6ZP8 - chains H and Z of the 28 polymer chains in the assembly; structure by X-ray diffraction, 3.00 A resolution.

# Chain H
Protein: Proteasome subunit beta type-2
Source organism: Saccharomyces cerevisiae S288C
Notes: EC 3.4.25.1
UniProt: P25043 (PSB2_YEAST); residues 1-232 here correspond to UniProt positions 30-261 (UniProt number = residue number + 29)
Amino-acid sequence (232 residues; each row starts with the number of its first residue):
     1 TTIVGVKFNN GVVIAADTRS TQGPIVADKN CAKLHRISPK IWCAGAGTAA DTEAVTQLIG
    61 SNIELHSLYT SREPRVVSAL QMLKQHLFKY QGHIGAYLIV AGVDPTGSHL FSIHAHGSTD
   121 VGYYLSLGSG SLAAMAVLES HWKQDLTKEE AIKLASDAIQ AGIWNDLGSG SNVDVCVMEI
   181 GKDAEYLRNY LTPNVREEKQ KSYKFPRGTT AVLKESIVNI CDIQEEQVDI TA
Disordered / not traced: 227-232
Swiss-Prot annotation at these positions:
  - active site: Thr-1 (Nucleophile)
Glycans and other covalent adducts: compound QOE linked to Thr-1
Small-molecule neighbours: QOE ((2S,3R)-N-[(5S,8S,10S)-5-methyl-10-oxidanyl-2,7-bis(oxidanylidene)-1,6-diazacyclododec-8-yl]-3-oxidanyl-2-(3-phenylpropanoylamino)butanamide): Ser-20, Thr-21, Gln-22, Ala-27, Lys-33, Gly-45, Ala-46, Gly-47, Thr-48, Ala-49, Gly-128, Ser-129
Reported in the primary citation:
  - binding site for QOE: Thr-1, Gly-47

# Chain Z
Protein: Proteasome subunit beta type-6
Source organism: Saccharomyces cerevisiae S288C
Notes: EC 3.4.25.1
UniProt: P23724 (PSB6_YEAST); residues 1-222 here correspond to UniProt positions 20-241 (UniProt number = residue number + 19)
Amino-acid sequence (222 residues; row label = number of the first residue in the row):
     1 QFNPYGDNGG TILGIAGEDF AVLAGDTRNI TDYSINSRYE PKVFDCGDNI VMSANGFAAD
    61 GDALVKRFKN SVKWYHFDHN DKKLSINSAA RNIQHLLYGK RFFPYYVHTI IAGLDEDGKG
   121 AVYSFDPVGS YEREQCRAGG AAASLIMPFL DNQVNFKNQY EPGTNGKVKK PLKYLSVEEV
   181 IKLVRDSFTS ATERHIQVGD GLEILIVTKD GVRKEFYELK RD
Ion coordination: Mg2+ near Val-198 (its only coordinating residue here)
Small-molecule neighbours: QOE ((2S,3R)-N-[(5S,8S,10S)-5-methyl-10-oxidanyl-2,7-bis(oxidanylidene)-1,6-diazacyclododec-8-yl]-3-oxidanyl-2-(3-phenylpropanoylamino)butanamide): Pro-104, Tyr-106, Asp-126, Pro-127, Val-128, Ser-130

# How chain H and chain Z interact
Residue-residue contacts (61; chain H residue first):
  Arg-19(H) / Ile-196(Z)
  Arg-19(H) / Asp-222(Z)  salt bridge
  Thr-21(H) / Ile-196(Z)
  Pro-24(H) / Arg-194(Z)
  Pro-24(H) / His-195(Z)
  Pro-24(H) / Ile-196(Z)  hydrogen bond (backbone-backbone)
  Ile-25(H) / Arg-194(Z)
  Ile-25(H) / His-195(Z)
  Val-26(H) / Glu-193(Z)
  Val-26(H) / Arg-194(Z)  hydrogen bond (backbone-backbone)
  Val-26(H) / Ile-196(Z)  hydrophobic
  Ala-27(H) / Arg-194(Z)  hydrogen bond (backbone-side chain)
  Lys-29(H) / Glu-193(Z)  salt bridge
  Lys-29(H) / Arg-194(Z)
  Ile-163(H) / Asp-222(Z)
  Trp-164(H) / Ile-35(Z)
  Trp-164(H) / Arg-38(Z)  hydrogen bond (backbone-side chain)
  Trp-164(H) / Arg-221(Z)
  Trp-164(H) / Asp-222(Z)
  Asn-165(H) / Tyr-33(Z)
  Asn-165(H) / Arg-38(Z)
  Asp-166(H) / Tyr-33(Z)
  Asp-166(H) / Asp-222(Z)
  Leu-167(H) / Arg-28(Z)
  Leu-167(H) / Ile-30(Z)  hydrophobic
  Leu-167(H) / Asp-32(Z)
  Leu-167(H) / Tyr-33(Z)  hydrogen bond (backbone-backbone)
  Leu-167(H) / Ile-35(Z)  hydrophobic
  Leu-167(H) / Ile-196(Z)
  Gly-168(H) / Tyr-33(Z)
  Ser-169(H) / Asp-222(Z)
  Gly-170(H) / Asp-222(Z)
  Ser-171(H) / Asp-222(Z)  hydrogen bond (backbone-side chain)
  Asn-194(H) / Lys-220(Z)  hydrogen bond (backbone-side chain)
  Asn-194(H) / Asp-222(Z)
  Arg-196(H) / Thr-189(Z)
  Arg-196(H) / Ser-190(Z)
  Arg-196(H) / Glu-193(Z)
  Glu-197(H) / Arg-185(Z)  salt bridge
  Lys-199(H) / Asp-186(Z)
  Gln-200(H) / Lys-182(Z)
  Gln-200(H) / Arg-185(Z)  hydrogen bond
  Gln-200(H) / Asp-186(Z)  hydrogen bond (backbone-side chain)
  Lys-201(H) / Glu-179(Z)
  Lys-201(H) / Asp-186(Z)  hydrogen bond (backbone-side chain)
  Tyr-203(H) / Phe-149(Z)
  Tyr-203(H) / Gln-153(Z)
  Tyr-203(H) / Leu-183(Z)
  Tyr-203(H) / Asp-186(Z)  hydrogen bond
  Phe-205(H) / Asn-152(Z)
  Phe-205(H) / Gln-153(Z)
  Phe-205(H) / Gln-159(Z)
  Pro-206(H) / Pro-162(Z)  hydrophobic
  Arg-207(H) / Pro-162(Z)
  Gly-208(H) / Pro-162(Z)
  Thr-209(H) / Asn-158(Z)
  Thr-209(H) / Gln-159(Z)
  Thr-209(H) / Tyr-160(Z)  hydrogen bond (backbone-backbone)
  Thr-210(H) / Asn-165(Z)
  Ala-211(H) / Gly-166(Z)
  Val-212(H) / Asn-165(Z)
Also at the interface, not in a pair above, chain H (34 interface residues in all): Gly-23, Asp-28, Val-195
Also at the interface, not in a pair above, chain Z (33 interface residues in all): Ser-34, Leu-145, Glu-161, Glu-218

# Summary
Chain H and chain Z form an interface of 34 and 33 residues respectively, with 12 hydrogen bonds and 3 salt
bridges. Polar pairs include Arg-19(H)/Asp-222(Z), Lys-29(H)/Glu-193(Z) and Glu-197(H)/Arg-185(Z). Chain Z
binds compound QOE. Compound QOE is covalently linked to Thr-1(H). From the paper: a binding site for QOE at
Thr-1(H) and Gly-47(H).
Here chain H is Proteasome subunit beta type-2 and chain Z is Proteasome subunit beta type-6, both from
Saccharomyces cerevisiae S288C. Entry 6ZP8 (Yeast 20S proteasome in complex with glidobactin-like natural
product HB335) was determined by X-ray diffraction, deposited together with 6ZOU and 6ZP6.
